Entry 3KUY (X-ray diffraction, 2.90 A resolution); this record covers chains G and I of the 10 polymer chains in the assembly.

[Chain G]
Name: Histone H2A
Source organism: Xenopus laevis
UniProt: Q6AZJ8 (Q6AZJ8_XENLA); residues 1-119 here correspond to UniProt positions 2-120 (UniProt number = residue number + 1)
Sequence (119 residues; each row starts with the number of its first residue):
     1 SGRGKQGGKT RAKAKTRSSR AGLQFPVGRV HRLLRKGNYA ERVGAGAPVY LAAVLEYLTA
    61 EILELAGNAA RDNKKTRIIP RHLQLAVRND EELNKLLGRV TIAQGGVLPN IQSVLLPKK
Disordered / not traced: 1-13

[Chain I]
Molecule: 145-nt DNA strand
Sequence (145 nucleotides; numbered -72 to 72; the number before each row is that of its first residue; numbers below 1 keep their minus sign (DA-72 is residue -72)):
   -72 ATCAATATCC ACCTGCAGAT ACTACCAAAA GTGTATTTGG AAACTGCTCC ATCAAAAGGC
   -12 ATGTTCAGCT GAATCAGCTG AACATGCCTT TTGATGGAGC AGTTTCCAAA TACACTTTTG
    48 GTAGTATCTG CAGGTGGATA TTGAT

[Interface between chain G and chain I]
Contacting residue pairs - 15 pairs, chain G then chain I:
  Arg29(G) - DG47(I)  hydrogen bond to the phosphate
  Arg29(G) - DG48(I)  salt bridge to the phosphate
  Arg35(G) - DT38(I)  salt bridge to the phosphate
  Arg42(G) - DA37(I)  phosphate contact
  Arg42(G) - DT38(I)  phosphate contact
  Val43(G) - DA37(I)  phosphate contact
  Val43(G) - DT38(I)  hydrogen bond to the phosphate
  Gly44(G) - DA37(I)  phosphate contact
  Ala45(G) - DA37(I)  hydrogen bond to the phosphate
  Lys75(G) - DC58(I)  phosphate contact
  Lys75(G) - DA59(I)  salt bridge to the phosphate
  Thr76(G) - DG57(I)  hydrogen bond to the phosphate
  Thr76(G) - DC58(I)  hydrogen bond to the phosphate
  Arg77(G) - DG57(I)  hydrogen bond to the sugar
  Arg77(G) - DC58(I)  hydrogen bond to the phosphate
Also at the interface, not in a pair above, chain G (12 interface residues in all): Thr16, Glu41, Lys74
Also at the interface, not in a pair above, chain I (8 interface residues in all): DT46

[In short]
12 residues of chain G face 8 of chain I across their interface; the contacts include 7 hydrogen bonds and 3
salt bridges. Among the polar pairs are Arg77(G)-DG57(I), Arg29(G)-DG47(I) and Val43(G)-DT38(I).
Chain G is Histone H2A (Xenopus laevis) and chain I is a 145-nt DNA strand; the structure, DNA Stretching in
the Nucleosome Facilitates Alkylation by an Intercalating Antitumor Agent, was determined by X-ray
diffraction.
